4IE7 - chain A; structure by X-ray diffraction, 2.60 A resolution.

Chain A:
Molecule: Alpha-ketoglutarate-dependent dioxygenase FTO
Organism: Homo sapiens
Notes: EC 1.14.11.-
Reference sequence: Q9C0B1 (FTO_HUMAN); residues 32-505 here = UniProt positions 32-505
Sequence (495 residues; numbered 11 to 505; the number before each row is that of its first residue):
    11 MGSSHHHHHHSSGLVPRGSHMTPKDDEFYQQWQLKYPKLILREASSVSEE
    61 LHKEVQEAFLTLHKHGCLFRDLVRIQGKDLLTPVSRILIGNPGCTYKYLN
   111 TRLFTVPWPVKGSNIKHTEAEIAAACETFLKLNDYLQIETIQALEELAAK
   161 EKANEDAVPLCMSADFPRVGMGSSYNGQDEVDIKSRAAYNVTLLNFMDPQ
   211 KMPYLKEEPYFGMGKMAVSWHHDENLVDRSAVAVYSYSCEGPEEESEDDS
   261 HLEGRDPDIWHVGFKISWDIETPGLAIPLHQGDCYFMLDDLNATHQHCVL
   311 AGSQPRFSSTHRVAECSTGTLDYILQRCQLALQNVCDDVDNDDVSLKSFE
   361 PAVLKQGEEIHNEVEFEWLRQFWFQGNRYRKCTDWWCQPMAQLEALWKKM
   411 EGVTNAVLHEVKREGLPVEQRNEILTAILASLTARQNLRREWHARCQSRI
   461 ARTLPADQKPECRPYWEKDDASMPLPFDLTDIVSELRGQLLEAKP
Not modelled in the structure: 11-26, 126-127, 164-188, 251-261, 504-505
Sequence notes: expression tag (11-31)
Metal / ion sites: Zn2+: H231, D233, H307 (together with citrate anion)
Ligand contacts:
  - citrate anion (FLC): R96, N205, V228, H231, D233, V244, Y295, H307, V309, R316, S318, T320, R322
  - Rhein (RHN; 4,5-dihydroxy-9,10-dioxo-9,10-dihydroanthracene-2-carboxylic acid): I85, R96, Y106, Y108, L109, L203, V228, S229, H231, H232, D233, E234, R322

Summary:
Ligands of chain A: Rhein and citrate anion. The Zn2+ site is built by H231, D233 and H307.
Chain A is Alpha-ketoglutarate-dependent dioxygenase FTO (Homo sapiens); the structure, Crystal structure of
the human fat mass and obesity associated protein (FTO) in complex with citrate ..., was determined by X-ray
diffraction together with 4IDZ, 4IE0, 4IE4, 4IE5 and 4IE6 from the same study.
